Entry 1QNG (X-ray diffraction, 2.10 A resolution); this record covers chains A and D.

== Chain A ==
Molecule: Peptidyl-prolyl cis-trans isomerase
Organism: Plasmodium falciparum
Notes: EC 5.2.1.8
Reference sequence: Q25756 (Q25756); residues 2-171 here = UniProt positions 2-171
Amino-acid sequence (170 residues; each row starts with the number of its first residue):
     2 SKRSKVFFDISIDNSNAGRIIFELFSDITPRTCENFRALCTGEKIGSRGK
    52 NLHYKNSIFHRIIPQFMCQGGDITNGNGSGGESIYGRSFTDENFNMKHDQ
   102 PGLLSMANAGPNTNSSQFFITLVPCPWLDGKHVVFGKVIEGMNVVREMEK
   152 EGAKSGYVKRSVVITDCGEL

== Chain D ==
Molecule: Cyclosporin A
Organism: Tolypocladium inflatum
Amino-acid sequence (11 residues; numbered 201 to 211; the number before each row is that of its first residue):
   201 ALLVTAGLVLA
Modified residues: A201 (D-alanine; DAL); L202, L203, L208, L210 (n-methylleucine; MLE); V204 (n-methylvaline; MVA); T205 (4-methyl-4-[(E)-2-butenyl]-4,N-methyl-threonine; BMT); A206 (alpha-aminobutyric acid; ABA); G207 (sarcosine; SAR)
Glycans and other covalent adducts: covalent link A201-A211

== Interface between chain A and chain D ==
Residue-residue contacts - 24 pairs, chain A then chain D:
  R62(A) - L203(D)  hydrogen bond (side chain-backbone)
  R62(A) - V204(D)
  R62(A) - T205(D)
  R62(A) - V209(D)
  F67(A) - L202(D)
  F67(A) - L203(D)
  F67(A) - V204(D)
  M68(A) - V204(D)
  Q70(A) - V204(D)
  Q70(A) - T205(D)  hydrogen bond (side chain-backbone)
  G79(A) - A206(D)
  G79(A) - G207(D)  hydrogen bond (backbone-backbone)
  A108(A) - V204(D)
  A108(A) - A206(D)
  N109(A) - V204(D)  hydrogen bond (backbone-backbone)
  N109(A) - T205(D)
  N109(A) - A206(D)  hydrogen bond (backbone-backbone)
  A110(A) - T205(D)
  A110(A) - A206(D)
  Q118(A) - A206(D)
  F120(A) - V204(D)
  W128(A) - L202(D)  hydrogen bond (side chain-backbone)
  L129(A) - V204(D)
  H133(A) - V204(D)
Interface residues without a listed pair, chain A (15 interface residues in all): S80, G111

== Summary ==
15 residues of chain A face 7 of chain D across their interface, with 6 hydrogen bonds. Polar pairs include
R62(A)-L203(D), Q70(A)-T205(D) and W128(A)-L202(D).
Chain A is Peptidyl-prolyl cis-trans isomerase (Plasmodium falciparum) and chain D is Cyclosporin A
(Tolypocladium inflatum); the structure, Plasmodium falciparum Cyclophilin complexed with Cyclosporin A, was
determined by X-ray diffraction (same publication as 1QNH).
